PDB entry 8U81 | electron microscopy, 3.82 A resolution | chains K2 and K3 of the 20 polymer chains in the assembly

== Chain K2 (and K3) ==
Protein: BTB/POZ domain-containing protein KCTD5
Source organism: Homo sapiens
Notes: chain K3 of this document is another copy of the same molecule, construct and numbering; everything in this record applies to it too
Reference sequence: Q9NXV2 (KCTD5_HUMAN); residues 1-233 here = UniProt positions 1-233
Sequence (233 residues; each row starts with the number of its first residue):
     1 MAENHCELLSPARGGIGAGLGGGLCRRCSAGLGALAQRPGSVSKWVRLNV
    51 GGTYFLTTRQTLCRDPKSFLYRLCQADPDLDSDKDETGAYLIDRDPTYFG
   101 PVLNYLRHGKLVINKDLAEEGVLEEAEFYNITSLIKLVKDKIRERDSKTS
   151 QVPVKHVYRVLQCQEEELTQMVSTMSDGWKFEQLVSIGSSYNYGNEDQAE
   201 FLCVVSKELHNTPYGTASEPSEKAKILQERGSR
Disordered / not traced: 1-39
Swiss-Prot annotation at these positions:
  - modified residue: Ala-2 (N-acetylalanine), Ser-10 (Phosphoserine)
What the authors report for this chain:
  - mutagenesis - F128A, L161R: abolished catalytic activity (ubiquitylation activity)
  - mutagenesis - L209* (10-fold): decreased binding to Gbeta 
  - mutagenesis - L209*: decreased catalytic activity (activity)
  - mutagenesis - F128A: unchanged binding to Gbeta 
  - mutagenesis - L161R: abolished catalytic activity with Guanine nucleotide-binding protein G(I)/G(S)/G(T) subunit beta-1
  - mutagenesis - L209* (10-fold): decreased binding to Guanine nucleotide-binding protein G(I)/G(S)/G(T) subunit beta-1
  - mutagenesis - L209*: decreased catalytic activity with Guanine nucleotide-binding protein G(I)/G(S)/G(T) subunit beta-1

== How chain K2 and chain K3 interact ==
Pairs across the interface - 42 pairs, chain K2 then chain K3:
  Leu-91(K2) with Arg-107(K3)
  Asp-93(K2) with Arg-107(K3), salt bridge; His-108(K3)
  Arg-94(K2) with His-108(K3)
  Tyr-98(K2) with Asn-114(K3)
  Asp-116(K2) with Asn-114(K3); Asp-116(K3)
  Glu-120(K2) with Thr-212(K3)
  Glu-124(K2) with Val-112(K3)
  Arg-145(K2) with His-210(K3), hydrogen bond (side chain-backbone); Thr-212(K3)
  Asp-146(K2) with Asn-211(K3); Thr-212(K3); Pro-213(K3)
  Thr-149(K2) with His-210(K3)
  Ser-150(K2) with Glu-208(K3); Leu-209(K3); His-210(K3), hydrogen bond (side chain-backbone); Asn-211(K3)
  Pro-153(K2) with Gly-178(K3); Trp-179(K3); Lys-180(K3)
  Val-154(K2) with Asp-177(K3); Gly-178(K3)
  His-156(K2) with Asp-177(K3); Lys-180(K3)
  Tyr-158(K2) with Ser-173(K3); Lys-180(K3); Phe-181(K3), hydrophobic
  Val-160(K2) with Leu-168(K3), hydrophobic; Thr-169(K3); Val-172(K3), hydrophobic
  Gln-183(K2) with Leu-184(K3)
  Val-185(K2) with Leu-184(K3)
  Ile-187(K2) with Glu-165(K3); Asn-195(K3)
  Gly-188(K2) with Asn-195(K3)
  Ser-189(K2) with Tyr-193(K3); Asn-195(K3), hydrogen bond (backbone-side chain)
  Asn-192(K2) with Tyr-193(K3)
  Tyr-193(K2) with Tyr-193(K3), hydrophobic
  Val-204(K2) with Phe-181(K3), hydrophobic
Also at the interface, not in a pair above, chain K2 (33 interface residues in all): Asp-85, Glu-86, Asp-95, Ser-147, Val-152, Arg-159, Ser-186, Ser-190, Leu-202
Also at the interface, not in a pair above, chain K3 (27 interface residues in all): Leu-56, Met-175, Phe-201

== Summary ==
33 residues of chain K2 face 27 of chain K3 across their interface; the contacts include 3 hydrogen bonds and
1 salt bridge. Among the polar pairs are Asp-93(K2)/Arg-107(K3), Arg-145(K2)/His-210(K3) and
Ser-150(K2)/His-210(K3). From the paper: F128A and L161R of chain K2 abolish catalytic activity
(ubiquitylation activity); L209* of chain K2 reduces binding to Gbeta.
Chain K2 and chain K3 are both BTB/POZ domain-containing protein KCTD5 (Homo sapiens); the structure,
KCTD5/Cullin3/Gbeta1gamma2 Complex: State A From Composite RELION Multi-body Refinement Map, was determined by
electron microscopy, deposited together with 8U7Z, 8U80, 8U82, 8U83 and 8U84.
